4B3M - chains A and M of the 23 polymer chains in the assembly; structure by X-ray diffraction, 2.90 A resolution.

# Chain A
Molecule: 16S ribosomal RNA
From: Thermus thermophilus HB8
Sequence (1521 nucleotides; row label = number of the first residue in the row; note: 44 numbers in that range are skipped by the numbering (no residue carries them; nothing is unmodelled there); a row labelled like 189A-189L holds insertion residues (189A, then the next letters in order)):
     1 UUGUUGGAGA GUUUGAUCCU GGCUCAGGGU GAACGCUGGC GGCGUGCCUA AGACAUGCAA
    61 GUCGUGCGGG CCG
    76 CGGGGUUUU
    88 ACUCCG
    96 UGGUCAGCGG CGGACGGGUG AGUAACGCGU GGGU
  129A G
   130 ACCUACCCGG AAGAGGGGGA CAACCCGGGG AAACUCGGGC UAAUCCCCCA UGUGGACCCG
189A-189L CCCCUUGGGGUG
   190 UGUCCAAAGG GCUUU
   216 GCCCGCUUCC GGAUGGGCCC GCGUCCCAUC AGCUAGUUGG UGGGGUAAUG GCCCACCAAG
   276 GCGACGACGG GUAGCCGGUC UGAGAGGAUG GCCGGCCACA GGGGCACUGA GACACGGGCC
   336 CCACUCCUAC GGGAGGCAGC AGUUAGGAAU CUUCCGCAAU GGGCGCAAGC CUGACGGAGC
   396 GACGCCGCUU GGAGGAAGAA GCCCUUCGGG GUGUAAACUC CUGA
   441 ACCCGGGACG AAACCCCC
   460 GA
   470 CGAGGGGA
   479 CUGACGGUAC CGGGGUAA
   498 UAGCGCCGGC CAACUCCGUG CCAGCAGCCG CGGUAAUACG GAGGGCGCGA GCGUUACCCG
   558 GAUUCACUGG GCGUAAAGGG CGUGUAGGCG GCCUGGGGCG UCCCAUGUGA AAGACCACGG
   618 CUCAACCGUG GGGGAGCGUG GGAUACGCUC AGGCUAGACG GUGGGAGAGG GUGGUGGAAU
   678 UCCCGGAGUA GCGGUGAAAU GCGCAGAUAC CGGGAGGAAC GCCGAUGGCG AAGGCAGCCA
   738 CCUGGUCCAC CCGUGACGCU GAGGCGCGAA AGCGUGGGGA GCAAACCGGA UUAGAUACCC
   798 GGGUAGUCCA CGCCCUAAAC GAUGCGCGCU AGGUCUCUGG GUCU
   848 CCUGGGGGCC GAAGCUAACG CGUUAAGCGC GCCGCCUGGG GAGUACGGCC GCAAGGCUGA
   908 AACUCAAAGG AAUUGACGGG GGCCCGCACA AGCGGUGGAG CAUGUGGUUU AAUUCGAAGC
   968 AACGCGAAGA ACCUUACCAG GCCUUGACAU GCUA
 1001A G
  1002 GGAACCCGGG UGAAAGCCUG GGGUGCCCC
1030A-1030D GCGA
  1031 GGGGAGCCCU AGCACAGGUG CUGCAUGGCC GUCGUCAGCU CGUGCCGUGA GGUGUUGGGU
  1091 UAAGUCCCGC AACGAGCGCA ACCCCCGCCG UUAGUUGCCA GCGGUUCGGC CGGGCACUCU
  1151 AACGGGACUG CCCGCG
  1168 AAAGCGGGAG GAAGGAGGGG ACGACGUCUG GUCAGCAUGG CCCUUACGGC CUGGGCGACA
  1228 CACGUGCUAC AAUGCCCACU ACAAAGCGAU GCCACCCGGC AACGGGGAGC UAAUCGCAAA
  1288 AAGGUGGGCC CAGUUCGGAU UGGGGUCUGC AACCCGACCC CAUGAAGCCG GAAUCGCUAG
  1348 UAAUCGCGGA UCAGCC
 1363A A
  1364 UGCCGCGGUG AAUACGUUCC CGGGCCUUGU ACACACCGCC CGUCACGCCA UGGGAGCGGG
  1424 CUCUACCCGA AGUCGCCGG
1442A-1442B GA
  1443 GCCUA
  1452 C
  1456 GGGCAGGCGC CGAGGGUAGG GCCCGUGACU GGGGCGAAGU CGUAACAAGG UAGCUGUACC
  1516 GGAAGGUGCG GCUGGAUCAC CUCCUUUCU
Disordered / not traced: 1-4, 1534-1538
Bound ions: Mg2+ site 1: U12, G22; Mg2+ site 2: U12, C526, A914; Mg2+ site 3: G15, U920; Mg2+ site 4 near G21 (its only coordinating residue here); Mg2+ site 5: C48, G115; Mg2+ site 6 near A53 (its only coordinating residue here); Mg2+ site 7: C58, U387, G388; Mg2+ site 8: A59, U387; Mg2+ site 9: G61, U62, G105; Mg2+ site 10: G69, G70, U99; Mg2+ site 11: G107, G326; Mg2+ site 12: A109, G111; 145 more Mg2+ sites not listed; 15 more K+ sites not listed
Residues lining bound ligands: ON0 ((1R,2R,3S,4R,6S)-4,6-diamino-2-{[3-O-(2,6-diamino-2,6-dideoxy-beta-L-idopyranosyl)-beta-D-ribofuranosyl]oxy}-3-hydroxycyclohexyl 2-amino-4,6-O-benzylidene-2-deoxy-alpha-D-glucopyranoside): G1405, U1406, C1407, A1408, C1409, G1489, C1490, G1491, A1492, A1493, G1494, U1495, C1496
From the paper describing this entry:
  - binding site for ON0: G1491, A1492
  - conformationally variable residues: A1492, A1493
  - mutagenesis - A1408G (>=720 uM), G1491A (>=720 uM), G1491C (>=720 uM): decreased binding to ON0

# Chain M
Molecule: 30S ribosomal protein S13
From: Thermus thermophilus HB8
UniProt: P80377 (RS13_THET8); residues 0-125 here correspond to UniProt positions 1-126 (UniProt number = residue number + 1)
Chain sequence (126 residues; row label = number of the first residue in the row; numbering starts at 0):
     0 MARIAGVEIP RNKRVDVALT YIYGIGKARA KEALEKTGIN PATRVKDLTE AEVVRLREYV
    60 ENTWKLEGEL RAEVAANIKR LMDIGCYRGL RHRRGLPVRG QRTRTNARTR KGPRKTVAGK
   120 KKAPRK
Disordered / not traced: 0
Bound ions: Mg2+ site 1: Thr19, Ile21, Ile24 (shared with U1330(A) of chain A); Mg2+ site 2: Gln100 (shared with C1322(A) of chain A)

# Chain A / chain M interface
Contacting residue pairs - 106 pairs, chain A then chain M:
  A946(A) - Arg113(M)  salt bridge to the phosphate
  G947(A) - Arg107(M)  phosphate contact
  G947(A) - Thr108(M)  phosphate contact
  G947(A) - Arg113(M)  salt bridge to the phosphate
  C948(A) - Asn105(M)  base contact
  C948(A) - Ala106(M)  phosphate contact
  C948(A) - Arg107(M)  hydrogen bond to the phosphate
  C948(A) - Thr108(M)  hydrogen bond to the phosphate
  A949(A) - Gln100(M)  phosphate contact
  A949(A) - Arg101(M)  phosphate contact
  A949(A) - Asn105(M)  hydrogen bond to the phosphate
  U950(A) - Arg101(M)  salt bridge to the phosphate
  U950(A) - Thr104(M)  hydrogen bond to the base
  U950(A) - Asn105(M)  base contact
  G951(A) - Arg101(M)  salt bridge to the phosphate
  G951(A) - Thr104(M)  base contact
  G951(A) - Lys125(M)  hydrogen bond to the base
  U952(A) - Arg103(M)  hydrogen bond to the base
  U952(A) - Thr104(M)  base contact
  U952(A) - Arg124(M)  base contact
  U952(A) - Lys125(M)  hydrogen bond to the sugar
  G953(A) - Arg103(M)  salt bridge to the phosphate
  G953(A) - Ala122(M)  hydrogen bond to the sugar
  G953(A) - Pro123(M)  sugar contact
  G953(A) - Arg124(M)  sugar contact
  G954(A) - Arg103(M)  hydrogen bond to the base
  G954(A) - Lys119(M)  sugar contact
  A965(A) - Pro123(M)  base contact
  A969(A) - Lys125(M)  base contact
  C970(A) - Lys125(M)  base contact
  A1225(A) - Arg101(M)  phosphate contact
  A1225(A) - Thr102(M)  hydrogen bond to the phosphate
  A1225(A) - Arg103(M)  phosphate contact
  C1226(A) - Arg90(M)  salt bridge to the phosphate
  C1226(A) - Thr102(M)  hydrogen bond to the sugar
  C1226(A) - Arg103(M)  base contact
  C1226(A) - Lys110(M)  hydrogen bond to the sugar
  A1227(A) - Leu95(M)  phosphate contact
  A1227(A) - Lys110(M)  salt bridge to the phosphate
  A1227(A) - Lys114(M)  hydrogen bond to the sugar
  A1227(A) - Val116(M)  sugar contact
  C1228(A) - Arg103(M)  hydrogen bond to the base
  C1228(A) - Arg107(M)  salt bridge to the phosphate
  C1228(A) - Lys110(M)  salt bridge to the phosphate
  C1228(A) - Pro112(M)  phosphate contact
  C1228(A) - Arg113(M)  phosphate contact
  C1228(A) - Lys114(M)  hydrogen bond to the phosphate
  C1228(A) - Thr115(M)  hydrogen bond to the phosphate
  C1228(A) - Val116(M)  sugar contact
  A1229(A) - Arg103(M)  hydrogen bond to the base
  A1229(A) - Thr104(M)  base contact
  A1229(A) - Arg113(M)  salt bridge to the phosphate
  A1229(A) - Thr115(M)  hydrogen bond to the phosphate
  A1229(A) - Arg124(M)  hydrogen bond to the sugar
  C1230(A) - Thr104(M)  base contact
  C1230(A) - Arg124(M)  hydrogen bond to the sugar
  C1230(A) - Lys125(M)  base contact
  G1295(A) - Arg13(M)  sugar contact
  C1296(A) - Arg13(M)  sugar contact
  C1296(A) - Arg43(M)  salt bridge to the phosphate
  C1297(A) - Lys12(M)  salt bridge to the phosphate
  C1297(A) - Arg43(M)  salt bridge to the phosphate
  U1301(A) - Tyr20(M)  hydrogen bond to the phosphate
  U1302(A) - Lys12(M)  phosphate contact
  U1302(A) - Arg13(M)  base contact
  U1302(A) - Val16(M)  phosphate contact
  U1302(A) - Tyr20(M)  hydrogen bond to the phosphate
  U1302(A) - Lys26(M)  base contact
  A1306(A) - Thr108(M)  sugar contact
  U1307(A) - Gln100(M)  hydrogen bond to the phosphate
  U1307(A) - Thr108(M)  sugar contact
  U1307(A) - Arg109(M)  phosphate contact
  U1308(A) - Ile77(M)  sugar contact
  U1308(A) - His91(M)  hydrogen bond to the phosphate
  U1308(A) - Pro96(M)  phosphate contact
  U1308(A) - Val97(M)  hydrogen bond to the phosphate
  U1308(A) - Arg98(M)  hydrogen bond to the base
  U1308(A) - Gln100(M)  phosphate contact
  U1308(A) - Arg109(M)  sugar contact
  G1309(A) - Val73(M)  sugar contact
  G1309(A) - Asn76(M)  hydrogen bond to the sugar
  G1309(A) - Ile77(M)  sugar contact
  G1309(A) - Leu80(M)  phosphate contact
  G1309(A) - Arg87(M)  salt bridge to the phosphate
  G1309(A) - His91(M)  salt bridge to the phosphate
  G1309(A) - Val97(M)  phosphate contact
  G1309(A) - Arg98(M)  salt bridge to the phosphate
  G1310(A) - Asn76(M)  phosphate contact
  G1310(A) - Arg79(M)  salt bridge to the phosphate
  G1310(A) - Arg87(M)  salt bridge to the phosphate
  C1320(A) - Tyr86(M)  sugar contact
  C1321(A) - Tyr86(M)  sugar contact
  G1323(A) - Gly99(M)  phosphate contact
  C1328(A) - Ala27(M)  phosphate contact
  C1328(A) - Arg28(M)  hydrogen bond to the sugar
  A1329(A) - Gly23(M)  hydrogen bond to the phosphate
  A1329(A) - Ile24(M)  phosphate contact
  A1329(A) - Gly25(M)  hydrogen bond to the phosphate
  A1329(A) - Ala27(M)  hydrogen bond to the phosphate
  A1329(A) - Arg28(M)  hydrogen bond to the phosphate
  A1329(A) - Leu69(M)  sugar contact
  U1330(A) - Ile21(M)  phosphate contact
  U1330(A) - Tyr22(M)  phosphate contact
  U1330(A) - Gly23(M)  hydrogen bond to the phosphate
  U1330(A) - Ile24(M)  hydrogen bond to the phosphate
  U1330(A) - Gly25(M)  phosphate contact
Also at the interface, not in a pair above, chain A (39 interface residues in all): G1224, G1231, C1322, G1331, A1332

# In short
39 residues of chain A and 49 residues of chain M are in contact, with 34 hydrogen bonds and 18 salt bridges.
Among the polar pairs are U950(A)-Thr104(M), G951(A)-Lys125(M) and U952(A)-Arg103(M). From the paper: a
binding site for ON0 at G1491(A) and A1492(A); A1408G, G1491A and G1491C of chain A reduce binding to ON0.
Here chain A is 16S ribosomal RNA and chain M is 30S ribosomal protein S13, both from Thermus thermophilus
HB8. Entry 4B3M (Crystal structure of the 30S ribosome in complex with compound 1) was determined by X-ray
diffraction, deposited together with 4B3R, 4B3S and 4B3T.
